PDB entry 4JK5 | X-ray diffraction, 1.55 A resolution | chains A and B

[Chain A]
Molecule: Urokinase-type plasminogen activator
Organism: Homo sapiens
Notes: EC 3.4.21.73; fragment: Catalytic domain
Reference sequence: P00749 (UROK_HUMAN); the construct lacks a stretch of the UniProt sequence and is renumbered around it, so the offset changes along the chain: 16-37 = UniProt 179-200; 38-60 = UniProt 205-227; 63-97 = UniProt 234-268; 98-110 = UniProt 271-283; 5 more segments
Sequence (245 residues; numbered 16 to 242 plus 19 insertion-coded residues; 1 number in that range is skipped by the numbering (no residue carries it; nothing is unmodelled there); the number before each row is that of its first residue; a row labelled like 37A-37D holds insertion residues (37A, then the next letters in order)):
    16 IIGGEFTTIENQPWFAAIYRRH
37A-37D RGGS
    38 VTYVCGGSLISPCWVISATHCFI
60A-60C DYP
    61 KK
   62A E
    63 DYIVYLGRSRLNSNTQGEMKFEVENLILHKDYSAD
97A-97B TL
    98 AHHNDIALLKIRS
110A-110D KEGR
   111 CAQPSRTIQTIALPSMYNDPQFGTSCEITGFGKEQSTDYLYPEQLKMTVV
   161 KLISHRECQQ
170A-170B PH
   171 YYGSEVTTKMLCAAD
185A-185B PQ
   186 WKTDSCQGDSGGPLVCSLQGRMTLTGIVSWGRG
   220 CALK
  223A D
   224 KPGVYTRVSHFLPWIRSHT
Cystine bridges: Cys42-Cys58, Cys50-Cys111, Cys136-Cys201, Cys168-Cys182, Cys191-Cys220
Differences from the reference sequence: engineered mutation Ala122 (Cys299 in P00749), Gln145 (Asn322 in P00749)
UniProt features mapped onto this chain:
  - active site (Charge relay system): His57, Asp102, Ser195
  - modified residue: Ser146 (Phosphoserine)

[Chain B]
Molecule: bicyclic peptide UK18-D-Ser, uPA inhibitor
Sequence (18 residues; numbered 1 to 18; the number before each row is that of its first residue):
     1 ACSRYEVDCRGRSSACGX
Covalent attachments: 1,3,5-tris(bromomethyl)benzene (ZBR) linked to Cys2, Cys9, Cys16
Modified / non-standard residues: Ser13 (D-serine; DSN); NH2 (amino group) at position 18

[Interface between chain A and chain B]
Residue-residue contacts - 39 pairs, chain A then chain B:
  His37(A) with Arg4(B); Tyr5(B)
  Ser37D(A) with Tyr5(B)
  Thr39(A) with Tyr5(B)
  Tyr40(A) with Val7(B)
  Val41(A) with Val7(B); Asp8(B), hydrogen bond (backbone-backbone)
  Cys42(A) with Asp8(B), hydrogen bond
  His57(A) with Asp8(B), salt bridge; Arg10(B); Gly11(B)
  Ile60(A) with Arg10(B)
  Asp60A(A) with Cys9(B); Arg10(B), salt bridge
  Tyr60B(A) with Arg4(B)
  His99(A) with Arg10(B)
  Ser146(A) with Ser13(B)
  Tyr151(A) with Val7(B)
  Asp189(A) with Arg12(B), salt bridge
  Ser190(A) with Arg12(B), hydrogen bond
  Cys191(A) with Arg12(B)
  Gln192(A) with Glu6(B), hydrogen bond; Val7(B), hydrogen bond (side chain-backbone); Asp8(B), hydrogen bond (side chain-backbone); Arg12(B), hydrogen bond (backbone-backbone); Ser13(B); Ser14(B)
  Gly193(A) with Val7(B); Asp8(B), hydrogen bond (backbone-side chain)
  Asp194(A) with Asp8(B)
  Ser195(A) with Asp8(B), hydrogen bond; Gly11(B)
  Gly216(A) with Arg12(B)
  Gly218(A) with Arg12(B), hydrogen bond (backbone-side chain); Ser13(B)
  Cys220(A) with Arg12(B)
  Lys224(A) with Arg12(B)
  Pro225(A) with Arg12(B)
  Gly226(A) with Arg12(B)
Also at the interface, not in a pair above, chain A (32 interface residues in all): Arg35, Cys58, Tyr94, Trp215, Arg217, Ala221

[Overview]
32 residues of chain A face 11 of chain B across their interface; the contacts include 10 hydrogen bonds and 3
salt bridges. Polar contacts include His57(A)-Asp8(B), Asp60A(A)-Arg10(B) and Asp189(A)-Arg12(B). Covalently
linked 1,3,5-tris(bromomethyl)benzene: at Cys2(B). From UniProt: 3 active-site residues on chain A.
Chain A is Urokinase-type plasminogen activator (Homo sapiens) and chain B is bicyclic peptide UK18-D-Ser, uPA
inhibitor; the structure, Human urokinase-type Plasminogen Activator (uPA) in complex with a bicyclic peptide
inhibitor (UK18-D-Ser), was determined by X-ray diffraction (same publication as 4JK6).
